4ZVW - chains C and D of the 4 polymer chains in the assembly; structure by X-ray diffraction, 2.40 A resolution.

# Chain C (and D)
Protein: Alpha-aminoadipic semialdehyde dehydrogenase
Source organism: Homo sapiens
Notes: EC 1.2.1.31, 1.2.1.3, 1.2.1.8; chain D of this document is another copy of the same molecule, construct and numbering; everything in this record applies to it too
UniProtKB: P49419 (AL7A1_HUMAN), isoform P49419-2; numbering as in UniProt (aligned over 1-511)
Sequence (513 residues; row label = number of the first residue in the row; numbers below 1 keep their minus sign (Gly-1 is residue -1)):
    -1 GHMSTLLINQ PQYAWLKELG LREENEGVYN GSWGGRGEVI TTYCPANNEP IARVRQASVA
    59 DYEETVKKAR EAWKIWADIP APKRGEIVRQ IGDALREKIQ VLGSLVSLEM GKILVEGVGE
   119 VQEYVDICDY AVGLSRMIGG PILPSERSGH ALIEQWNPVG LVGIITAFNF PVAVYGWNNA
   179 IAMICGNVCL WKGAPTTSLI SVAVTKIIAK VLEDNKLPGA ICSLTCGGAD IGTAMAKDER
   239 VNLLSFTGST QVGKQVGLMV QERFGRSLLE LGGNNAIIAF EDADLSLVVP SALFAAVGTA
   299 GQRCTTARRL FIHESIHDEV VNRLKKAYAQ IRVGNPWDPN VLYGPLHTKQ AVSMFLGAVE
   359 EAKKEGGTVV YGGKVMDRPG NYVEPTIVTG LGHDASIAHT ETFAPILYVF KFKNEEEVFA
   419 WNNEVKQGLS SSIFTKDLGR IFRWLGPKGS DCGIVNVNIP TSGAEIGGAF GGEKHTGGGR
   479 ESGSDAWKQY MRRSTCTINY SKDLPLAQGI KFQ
Not modelled in the structure: -1 to 2, 511 (chain D: -1 to 3)
Construct notes: expression tag (-1 to 0)
What the authors report for this chain:
  - catalytic residues: Cys302 (citing earlier work)
  - specificity-determining residues: Trp175 (proposed by the authors, not directly observed)

# How chain C and chain D interact
Pairs across the interface (130):
  Trp71(C) with Pro445(D); Lys446(D)
  Lys72(C) with Lys446(D), hydrogen bond (backbone-side chain)
  Asp76(C) with Lys446(D), salt bridge
  Leu141(C) with Gly465(D); Gly466(D)
  Ser143(C) with Glu463(D), hydrogen bond
  Glu144(C) with Glu463(D), hydrogen bond (backbone-side chain)
  Arg145(C) with Gly461(D); Ala462(D), hydrogen bond (side chain-backbone)
  Leu150(C) with Glu463(D)
  Glu152(C) with Ser482(D), hydrogen bond
  Gln153(C) with Leu443(D)
  Asn155(C) with Leu443(D), hydrogen bond (side chain-backbone); Gly444(D); Pro445(D)
  Lys252(C) with Glu260(D), salt bridge; Phe262(D)
  Gly255(C) with Gln259(D)
  Leu256(C) with Leu256(D); Glu260(D)
  Gln259(C) with Gly255(D); Leu256(D)
  Glu260(C) with Lys252(D), salt bridge; Leu256(D)
  Phe262(C) with Lys252(D); Leu269(D), hydrophobic; Lys472(D); His473(D)
  Arg264(C) with Glu471(D), salt bridge
  Leu267(C) with Gln259(D)
  Leu269(C) with Phe262(D), hydrophobic
  Ser284(C) with Leu502(D)
  Leu285(C) with Asn497(D); Leu502(D), hydrophobic; Pro503(D)
  Val287(C) with Phe510(D), hydrophobic
  Pro288(C) with Pro503(D), hydrophobic; Phe510(D), hydrophobic
  Leu291(C) with Ile508(D), hydrophobic
  Phe292(C) with Leu504(D); Ala505(D); Gln506(D)
  Arg321(C) with Gln511(D)
  Ala325(C) with Ile508(D); Phe510(D), hydrophobic
  Gln328(C) with Ile508(D); Lys509(D), hydrogen bond (side chain-backbone)
  Leu340(C) with Gln506(D); Ile508(D), hydrophobic
  Leu443(C) with Gln153(D), hydrogen bond (backbone-side chain); Asn155(D), hydrogen bond (backbone-side chain); Cys494(D), hydrophobic; Ile496(D), hydrophobic
  Gly444(C) with Asn155(D); Arg490(D)
  Pro445(C) with Trp71(D); Asn155(D)
  Lys446(C) with Trp71(D); Lys72(D), hydrogen bond (side chain-backbone); Asp76(D), salt bridge
  Ser448(C) with Arg490(D), hydrogen bond (backbone-side chain)
  Cys450(C) with Ser492(D)
  Gly451(C) with Arg491(D); Ser492(D); Thr493(D), hydrogen bond (backbone-backbone)
  Ile452(C) with Thr493(D)
  Val453(C) with Ser492(D); Thr493(D), hydrogen bond (backbone-backbone); Cys494(D); Thr495(D)
  Asn454(C) with Thr495(D), hydrogen bond (side chain-backbone)
  Val455(C) with Thr495(D), hydrogen bond (backbone-backbone); Ile496(D); Asn497(D), hydrogen bond (backbone-backbone)
  Asn456(C) with Asn497(D), hydrogen bond (backbone-side chain)
  Ile457(C) with Arg145(D); Thr495(D)
  Gly461(C) with Arg145(D)
  Ala462(C) with Arg145(D), hydrogen bond (backbone-side chain)
  Glu463(C) with Ser143(D), hydrogen bond; Glu144(D), hydrogen bond (side chain-backbone); Leu150(D)
  Gly465(C) with Leu141(D)
  Ala467(C) with Arg491(D); Thr493(D), hydrogen bond (backbone-side chain)
  Glu471(C) with Arg264(D), salt bridge
  Lys472(C) with Phe262(D)
  His473(C) with Phe262(D)
  Arg478(C) with Arg491(D), hydrogen bond (side chain-backbone)
  Ser482(C) with Glu152(D), hydrogen bond; Arg491(D)
  Asp483(C) with Lys486(D), salt bridge; Arg491(D), salt bridge
  Lys486(C) with Asp483(D), salt bridge; Lys486(D)
  Arg490(C) with Gly444(D); Ser448(D), hydrogen bond (side chain-backbone); Glu471(D)
  Arg491(C) with Gly451(D); Ala467(D); Glu471(D); Arg478(D), hydrogen bond (backbone-side chain); Ser482(D); Asp483(D), salt bridge
  Ser492(C) with Cys450(D); Gly451(D); Val453(D)
  Thr493(C) with Gly451(D), hydrogen bond (backbone-backbone); Ile452(D); Val453(D), hydrogen bond (backbone-backbone); Ala467(D), hydrogen bond (side chain-backbone)
  Cys494(C) with Leu443(D), hydrophobic; Val453(D)
  Thr495(C) with Val453(D); Asn454(D), hydrogen bond (backbone-side chain); Val455(D), hydrogen bond (backbone-backbone); Gly461(D)
  Ile496(C) with Val455(D)
  Asn497(C) with Val455(D), hydrogen bond (backbone-backbone); Asn456(D), hydrogen bond (side chain-backbone)
  Asp501(C) with Leu285(D)
  Pro503(C) with Leu285(D); Ser289(D)
  Leu504(C) with Phe292(D)
  Ala505(C) with Phe292(D)
  Gln506(C) with Arg330(D), hydrogen bond (backbone-side chain)
  Gly507(C) with Arg330(D)
  Ile508(C) with Gln328(D)
  Lys509(C) with Gln328(D), hydrogen bond (backbone-side chain)
Other interface residues (no listed pair), chain C (81 interface residues in all): Ala75, Pro142, Ile151, Pro156, Thr248, Asp282, Asp449, Ser460, Gly466, Phe510
Other interface residues (no listed pair), chain D (79 interface residues in all): Ala75, Pro142, His148, Ile151, Pro156, Thr248, Gly251, Leu267, Pro288, Arg321, Asp449, Ser460, Asp501

# Summary
Chain C and chain D form an interface of 81 and 79 residues respectively; the contacts include 34 hydrogen
bonds and 10 salt bridges. Polar pairs include Asp76(C)-Lys446(D), Lys252(C)-Glu260(D) and
Arg264(C)-Glu471(D). From the paper: the catalytic residue Cys302(C); the specificity determinant Trp175(C).
Chain C and chain D are both Alpha-aminoadipic semialdehyde dehydrogenase (Homo sapiens); the structure,
Structure of apo human ALDH7A1 in space group C2, was determined by X-ray diffraction, deposited together with
4ZUK, 4ZUL, 4ZVX and 4ZVY.
